1Q81 - chains A and U of the 31 polymer chains in the assembly; structure by X-ray diffraction, 2.95 A resolution.

# Chain A
Molecule: 23S ribosomal RNA
From: Haloarcula marismortui
Sequence (2922 nucleotides; each row starts with the number of its first residue):
     2 UUGGCUACUA UGCCAGCUGG UGGAUUGCUC GGCUCAGGCG CUGAUGAAGG ACGUGCCAAG
    62 CUGCGAUAAG CCAUGGGGAG CCGCACGGAG GCGAAGAACC AUGGAUUUCC GAAUGAGAAU
   122 CUCUCUAACA AUUGCUUCGC GCAAUGAGGA ACCCCGAGAA CUGAAACAUC UCAGUAUCGG
   182 GAGGAACAGA AAACGCAAUG UGAUGUCGUU AGUAACCGCG AGUGAACGCG AUACAGCCCA
   242 AACCGAAGCC CUCACGGGCA AUGUGGUGUC AGGGCUACCU CUCAUCAGCC GACCGUCUCG
   302 ACGAAGUCUC UUGGAACAGA GCGUGAUACA GGGUGACAAC CCCGUACUCG AGACCAGUAC
   362 GACGUGCGGU AGUGCCAGAG UAGCGGGGGU UGGAUAUCCC UCGCGAAUAA CGCAGGCAUC
   422 GACUGCGAAG GCUAAACACA ACCUGAGACC GAUAGUGAAC AAGUAGUGUG AACGAACGCU
   482 GCAAAGUACC CUCAGAAGGG AGGCGAAAUA GAGCAUGAAA UCAGUUGGCG AUCGAGCGAC
   542 AGGGCAUACA AGGUCCCUCG ACGAAUGACC GACGCGCGAG CGUCCAGUAA GACUCACGGG
   602 AAGCCGAUGU UCUGUCGUAC GUUUUGAAAA ACGAGCCAGG GAGUGUGUCU GCAUGGCAAG
   662 UCUAACCGGA GUAUCCGGGG AGGCACAGGG AAACCGACAU GGCCGCAGGG CUUUGCCCGA
   722 GGGCCGCCGU CUUCAAGGGC GGGGAGCCAU GUGGACACGA CCCGAAUCCG GACGAUCUAC
   782 GCAUGGACAA GAUGAAGCGU GCCGAAAGGC ACGUGGAAGU CUGUUAGAGU UGGUGUCCUA
   842 CAAUACCCUC UCGUGAUCUA UGUGUAGGGG UGAAAGGCCC AUCGAGUCCG GCAACAGCUG
   902 GUUCCAAUCG AAACAUGUCG AAGCAUGACC UCCGCCGAGG UAGUCUGUGA GGUAGAGCGA
   962 CCGAUUGGUG UGUCCGCCUC CGAGAGGAGU CGGCACACCU GUCAAACUCC AAACUUACAG
  1022 ACGCCGUUUG ACGCGGGGAU UCCGGUGCGC GGGGUAAGCC UGUGUACCAG GAGGGGAACA
  1082 ACCCAGAGAU AGGUUAAGGU CCCCAAGUGU GGAUUAAGUG UAAUCCUCUG AAGGUGGUCU
  1142 CGAGCCCUAG ACAGCCGGGA GGUGAGCUUA GAAGCAGCUA CCCUCUAAGA AAAGCGUAAC
  1202 AGCUUACCGG CCGAGGUUUG AGGCGCCCAA AAUGAUCGGG ACUCAAAUCC ACCACCGAGA
  1262 CCUGUCCGUA CCACUCAUAC UGGUAAUCGA GUAGAUUGGC GCUCUAAUUG GAUGGAAGUA
  1322 GGGGUGAAAA CUCCUAUGGA CCGAUUAGUG ACGAAAAUCC UGGCCAUAGU AGCAGCGAUA
  1382 GUCGGGUGAG AACCCCGACG GCCUAAUGGA UAAGGGUUCC UCAGCACUGC UGAUCAGCUG
  1442 AGGGUUAGCC GGUCCUAAGU CAUACCGCAA CUCGACUAUG ACGAAAUGGG AAACGGGUUA
  1502 AUAUUCCCGU GCCACUAUGC AGUGAAAGUU GACGCCCUGG GGUCGAUCAC GCUGGGCAUU
  1562 CGCCCAGUCG AACCGUCCAA CUCCGUGGAA GCCGUAAUGG CAGGAAGCGG ACGAACGGCG
  1622 GCAUAGGGAA ACGUGAUUCA ACCUGGGGCC CAUGAAAAGA CGAGCAUAGU GUCCGUACCG
  1682 AGAACCGACA CAGGUGUCCA UGGCGGCGAA AGCCAAGGCC UGUCGGGAGC AACCAACGUU
  1742 AGGGAAUUCG GCAAGUUAGU CCCGUACCUU CGGAAGAAGG GAUGCCUGCU CCGGAACGGA
  1802 GCAGGUCGCA GUGACUCGGA AGCUCGGACU GUCUAGUAAC AACAUAGGUG ACCGCAAAUC
  1862 CGCAAGGACU CGUACGGUCA CUGAAUCCUG CCCAGUGCAG GUAUCUGAAC ACCUCGUACA
  1922 AGAGGACGAA GGACCUGUCA ACGGCGGGGG UAACUAUGAC CCUCUUAAGG UAGCGUAGUA
  1982 CCUUGCCGCA UCAGUAGCGG CUUGCAUGAA UGGAUUAACC AGAGCUUCAC UGUCCCAACG
  2042 UUGGGCCCGG UGAACUGUAC AUUCCAGUGC GGAGUCUGGA GACACCCAGG GGGAAGCGAA
  2102 GACCCUAUGG AGCUUUACUG CAGGCUGUCG CUGAGACGUG GUCGCCGAUG UGCAGCAUAG
  2162 GUAGGAGACA CUACACAGGU ACCCGCGCUA GCGGGCCACC GAGUCAACAG UGAAAUACUA
  2222 CCCGUCGGUG ACUGCGACUC UCACUCCGGG AGGAGGACAC CGAUAGCCGG GCAGUUUGAC
  2282 UGGGGCGGUA CGCGCUCGAA AAGAUAUCGA GCGCGCCCUA UGGCUAUCUC AGCCGGGACA
  2342 GAGACCCGGC GAAGAGUGCA AGAGCAAAAG AUAGCUUGAC AGUGUUCUUC CCAACGAGGA
  2402 ACGCUGACGC GAAAGCGUGG UCUAGCGAAC CAAUUAGCCU GCUUGAUGCG GGCAAUUGAU
  2462 GACAGAAAAG CUACCCUAGG GAUAACAGAG UCGUCACUCG CAAGAGCACA UAUCGACCGA
  2522 GUGGCUUGCU ACCUCGAUGU CGGUUCCCUC CAUCCUGCCC GUGCAGAAGC GGGCAAGGGU
  2582 GAGGUUGUUC GCCUAUUAAA GGAGGUCGUG AGCUGGGUUU AGACCGUCGU GAGACAGGUC
  2642 GGCUGCUAUC UACUGGGUGU GUAAUGGUGU CUGACAAGAA CGACCGUAUA GUACGAGAGG
  2702 AACUACGGUU GGUGGCCACU GGUGUACCGG UUGUUCGAGA GAGCACGUGC CGGGUAGCCA
  2762 CGCCACACGG GGUAAGAGCU GAACGCAUCU AAGCUCGAAA CCCACUUGGA AAAGAGACAC
  2822 CGCCGAGGUC CCGCGUACAA GACGCGGUCG AUAGACUCGG GGUGUGCGCG UCGAGGUAAC
  2882 GAGACGUUAA GCCCACGAGC ACUAACAGAC CAAAGCCAUC AU
Not modelled in the structure: 2-9, 126-127, 715, 971-998, 1560, 1952-1963, 2137-2236, 2339-2343, 2665-2666, 2915-2923
Bound ions: Mg2+ site 1 near G28 (its only coordinating residue here); Na+ site 1: C40, G41; Na+ site 2: G56, A59, G61; Na+ site 3 near G66 (its only coordinating residue here); Mg2+ site 2 near U115 (its only coordinating residue here); Na+ site 4: C141, G142; Na+ site 5 near U146 (its only coordinating residue here); Mg2+ site 3: C162, U2276; K+ site 1: C162, U163, U172; Mg2+ site 4: A165, A167, C168; Na+ site 6: A165, A166; Mg2+ site 5: A166, G219; 63 more Na+ sites not listed; 94 more Mg2+ sites not listed; 1 more K+ sites not listed
Ligand contacts: puromycin-5'-monophosphate (PPU): G2102, A2103, A2486, C2487, U2541, C2542, G2588, C2608, G2618, U2619, U2620
From the paper describing this entry:
  - binding site for minihelix-puromycin: G2588
  - binding site for puromycin-5'-monophosphate: A2486
  - catalytic residues: A2486 (proposed by the authors, not directly observed)

# Chain U
Protein: 50S ribosomal protein L24P
From: Haloarcula marismortui
UniProtKB: P10972 (RL24_HALMA); residue numbers follow UniProt; this construct covers 1-119
Chain sequence (119 residues; each row starts with the number of its first residue):
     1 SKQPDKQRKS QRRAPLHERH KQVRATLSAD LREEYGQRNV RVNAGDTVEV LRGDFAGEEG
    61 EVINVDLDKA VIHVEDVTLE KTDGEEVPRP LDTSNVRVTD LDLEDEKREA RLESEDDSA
Bound ions: Mg2+: Gln37, Arg111, Leu112, Ser114, Asp117; Na+: Ser94, Asn95 (shared with U335(A), C342(A) of chain A)

# Interface between chain A and chain U
Residue-residue contacts - 107 pairs, chain A then chain U:
  U30(A) with Asp5(U), hydrogen bond to the sugar; Arg8(U), salt bridge to the phosphate
  C31(A) with Asp5(U), phosphate contact; Arg8(U), salt bridge to the phosphate; Arg12(U), salt bridge to the phosphate; Arg13(U), hydrogen bond to the phosphate
  G32(A) with Lys9(U), salt bridge to the phosphate; Arg13(U), salt bridge to the phosphate
  G78(A) with His17(U), sugar contact
  G79(A) with His20(U), sugar contact; Lys107(U), hydrogen bond to the base; Arg111(U), hydrogen bond to the phosphate
  A80(A) with Arg41(U), sugar contact; Asn43(U), hydrogen bond to the phosphate; Arg111(U), salt bridge to the phosphate
  G81(A) with Arg41(U), salt bridge to the phosphate; Asn43(U), phosphate contact; Ala44(U), hydrogen bond to the phosphate; Val65(U), sugar contact; Leu67(U), phosphate contact
  C82(A) with Leu16(U), phosphate contact; Val65(U), phosphate contact; Leu67(U), hydrogen bond to the phosphate
  C85(A) with Asp68(U), phosphate contact
  C87(A) with Lys69(U), hydrogen bond to the base
  A95(A) with Asp105(U), base contact
  G97(A) with Asp105(U), hydrogen bond to the base; Glu106(U), base contact; Lys107(U), base contact
  A99(A) with Leu16(U), sugar contact; His17(U), base contact; His20(U), hydrogen bond to the base
  C100(A) with Pro15(U), sugar contact; Leu16(U), hydrogen bond to the sugar; His17(U), hydrogen bond to the sugar
  C101(A) with Pro15(U), sugar contact; His17(U), sugar contact
  C303(A) with Asp116(U), sugar contact; Asp117(U), phosphate contact; Ser118(U), phosphate contact
  G304(A) with Ser118(U), phosphate contact
  A306(A) with Arg38(U), salt bridge to the phosphate
  G307(A) with Arg38(U), salt bridge to the phosphate
  U308(A) with Arg32(U), salt bridge to the phosphate; Arg38(U), salt bridge to the phosphate; Leu51(U), base contact; Arg52(U), base contact; Ser94(U), base contact; Asn95(U), base contact; Arg97(U), salt bridge to the phosphate
  C309(A) with Arg97(U), salt bridge to the phosphate
  G315(A) with Asp54(U), hydrogen bond to the sugar
  A316(A) with Arg52(U), phosphate contact; Asp54(U), sugar contact
  A317(A) with Arg52(U), phosphate contact
  C318(A) with Arg52(U), salt bridge to the phosphate
  A331(A) with Ser1(U), base contact; Gln7(U), base contact
  G332(A) with Lys2(U), hydrogen bond to the sugar; Gln3(U), sugar contact; Pro4(U), sugar contact; Gln7(U), hydrogen bond to the base
  G333(A) with Pro4(U), sugar contact; Gln7(U), sugar contact; Arg8(U), sugar contact; Gln11(U), hydrogen bond to the sugar
  G334(A) with Arg8(U), salt bridge to the phosphate; Gln11(U), sugar contact; Ser94(U), hydrogen bond to the base
  U335(A) with Asp92(U), sugar contact; Asn95(U), hydrogen bond to the sugar
  G336(A) with Gly53(U), base contact; Asp54(U), hydrogen bond to the base; Arg89(U), hydrogen bond to the base; Asn95(U), hydrogen bond to the phosphate
  C342(A) with Thr26(U), phosphate contact; Ser94(U), hydrogen bond to the base
  C343(A) with Lys21(U), hydrogen bond to the sugar; Arg24(U), sugar contact; Thr26(U), hydrogen bond to the phosphate; Arg38(U), phosphate contact; Asn39(U), phosphate contact; Ser94(U), sugar contact
  C344(A) with Lys21(U), sugar contact; Arg24(U), salt bridge to the phosphate; Asn39(U), phosphate contact
  G345(A) with Lys21(U), phosphate contact
  G446(A) with Lys6(U), salt bridge to the phosphate
  A447(A) with Ser1(U), phosphate contact; Lys2(U), hydrogen bond to the phosphate; Gln3(U), phosphate contact
  G448(A) with Lys2(U), salt bridge to the phosphate; Gln3(U), hydrogen bond to the phosphate
  C483(A) with Arg89(U), hydrogen bond to the base
  A484(A) with Leu79(U), sugar contact; Arg89(U), hydrogen bond to the sugar; Pro90(U), sugar contact
  A485(A) with Pro90(U), phosphate contact
  A486(A) with Leu79(U), sugar contact; Glu80(U), hydrogen bond to the sugar; Lys81(U), salt bridge to the phosphate; Val87(U), phosphate contact
  G487(A) with Lys81(U), phosphate contact; Thr82(U), hydrogen bond to the phosphate
  U488(A) with Thr82(U), sugar contact
  A489(A) with Thr82(U), base contact; Asp83(U), sugar contact
Interface residues without a listed pair, chain A (50 interface residues in all): G77, C83, A302, G452, G504
Interface residues without a listed pair, chain U (56 interface residues in all): Ala25, Val42, Asp66, Arg108

# Overview
The interface between chain A and chain U involves 50 residues on one side and 56 on the other, with 30
hydrogen bonds and 19 salt bridges. Among the polar pairs are G79(A)-Lys107(U), C87(A)-Lys69(U) and
G97(A)-Asp105(U). Bound to chain A: puromycin-5'-monophosphate. The paper reports the catalytic residue
A2486(A); a binding site for minihelix-puromycin at G2588(A).
Chain A is 23S ribosomal RNA and chain U is 50S ribosomal protein L24P, both from Haloarcula marismortui; the
structure, Crystal Structure of minihelix with 3' puromycin bound to A-site of the 50S ribosomal subunit, was
determined by X-ray diffraction (same publication as 1Q7Y, 1Q82, 1Q86 and 1M90).
